8C1N - chains A and C of the 3 polymer chains in the assembly; structure by X-ray diffraction, 1.70 A resolution.

== Chain A ==
Molecule: RNA-directed RNA polymerase 3D-POL
From: Foot-and-mouth disease virus
Notes: EC 2.7.7.48
UniProtKB: P03311 (POLG_FMDVS); residues 1-470 here correspond to UniProt positions 1858-2327 (UniProt number = residue number + 1857)
Amino-acid sequence (481 residues; row label = number of the first residue in the row):
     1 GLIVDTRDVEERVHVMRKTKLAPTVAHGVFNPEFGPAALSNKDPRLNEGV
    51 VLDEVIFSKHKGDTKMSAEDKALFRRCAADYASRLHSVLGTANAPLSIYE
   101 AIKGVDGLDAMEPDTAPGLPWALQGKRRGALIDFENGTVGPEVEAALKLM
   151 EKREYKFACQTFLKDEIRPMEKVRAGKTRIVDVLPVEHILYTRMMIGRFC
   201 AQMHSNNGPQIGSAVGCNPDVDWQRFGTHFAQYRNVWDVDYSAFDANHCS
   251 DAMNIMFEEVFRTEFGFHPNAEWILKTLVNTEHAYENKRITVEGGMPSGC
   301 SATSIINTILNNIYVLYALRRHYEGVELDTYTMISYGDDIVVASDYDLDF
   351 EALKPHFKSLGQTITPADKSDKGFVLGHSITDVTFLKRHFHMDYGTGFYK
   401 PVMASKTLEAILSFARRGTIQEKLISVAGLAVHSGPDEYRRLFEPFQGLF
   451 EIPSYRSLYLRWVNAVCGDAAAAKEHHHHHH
Not modelled in the structure: 475-481
Sequence notes: expression tag (471-481)
Ligand contacts: triphosphate (3PO): R168, K172, K177, D240, Y241, S242, A243
Swiss-Prot annotation at these positions:
  - motif: M16 to T24 (Nuclear localization signal)
  - active site: D338 (For RdRp activity)
From the paper describing this entry:
  - binding site for Protein 3B-1 (chain C): H322 to V326, T330, Y346 to L348
  - self-association interface (contacts with another copy of this molecule); pairs are residue here / residue on that copy: K126-D133, P141-P141 (hydrophobic contact), G125

== Chain C ==
Molecule: Protein 3B-1
UniProtKB: P03311 (POLG_FMDVS); residues 1-23 here correspond to UniProt positions 1574-1596 (UniProt number = residue number + 1573)
Amino-acid sequence (23 residues; row label = number of the first residue in the row):
     1 GPYAGPLERQRPLKVRAKLPRQE
Not modelled in the structure: 1-4, 22-23
Swiss-Prot annotation at these positions:
  - site: E23 (Cleavage)
  - modified residue: Y3 (O-(5'-phospho-RNA)-tyrosine)
From the paper describing this entry:
  - specificity-determining residues: L19 (proposed by the authors, not directly observed)

== How chain A and chain C interact ==
Residue-residue contacts - 12 pairs, chain A then chain C:
  R320(A) - R9(C)  hydrogen bond (backbone-side chain)
  R321(A) - R9(C)
  H322(A) - E8(C)
  H322(A) - R9(C)  hydrogen bond (backbone-backbone)
  Y323(A) - L7(C)
  Y323(A) - E8(C)
  Y323(A) - R9(C)  hydrogen bond (backbone-side chain)
  E324(A) - P6(C)
  E324(A) - L7(C)  hydrogen bond (backbone-backbone)
  E324(A) - R9(C)
  Y346(A) - G5(C)
  Y346(A) - P6(C)
Other interface residues (no listed pair), chain A (9 interface residues in all): V326, T330, L348
Other interface residues (no listed pair), chain C (6 interface residues in all): R11
From the paper, about this interface:
  - residue pairs: R320(A)-R9(C) (backbone contact), Y323(A)-P6(C) (hydrophobic contact), E324(A)-R9(C) (backbone contact), V326(A)-P6(C) (hydrophobic contact), L348(A)-P6(C) (hydrophobic contact)
  - interface residues, chain A: H322(A), T330(A), Y346(A)
  - interface residues, chain C: G5(C), P6(C)
  - hot spots on chain C (mutagenesis) - P6S/R9A, R16A/L19S: decreased binding to RNA-directed RNA polymerase 3D-POL (chain A)
  - hot spots on chain C (mutagenesis) - P6S/R9A/R16A/L19S: abolished binding to RNA-directed RNA polymerase 3D-POL (chain A)
  - hot spots on chain C (mutagenesis) - P6A/R9A/R16A/L19S: abolished co-localization with RNA-directed RNA polymerase 3D-POL (chain A)

== Summary ==
The interface between chain A and chain C involves 9 residues on one side and 6 on the other, with 4 hydrogen
bonds. Polar contacts include R320(A)-R9(C), Y323(A)-R9(C) and H322(A)-R9(C). The paper describes backbone
contacts between R320(A) and R9(C) and E324(A) and R9(C); hydrophobic contacts between Y323(A) and P6(C),
V326(A) and P6(C) and L348(A) and P6(C). The paper reports a binding site for Protein 3B-1 (chain C) at
H322(A), T330(A) and Y346(A); P6S/R9A and R16A/L19S of chain C reduce binding to RNA-directed RNA polymerase
3D-POL (chain A); 4 substitutions were tested in all.
Here chain A is RNA-directed RNA polymerase 3D-POL (Foot-and-mouth disease virus) and chain C is Protein 3B-1.
Entry 8C1N (FMDV 3D polymerase in complex with 3B1 protein solved in P212121 space group) was determined by
X-ray diffraction together with 8C2P from the same study.
